8XQL - chains A and R of the 5 polymer chains in the assembly; structure by electron microscopy, 2.99 A resolution.

Chain A:
Name: Guanine nucleotide-binding protein G(t) subunit alpha-3
From: Homo sapiens
Sequence (264 residues; each row starts with the number of its first residue; numbers below 1 keep their minus sign (Met-14 is residue -14)):
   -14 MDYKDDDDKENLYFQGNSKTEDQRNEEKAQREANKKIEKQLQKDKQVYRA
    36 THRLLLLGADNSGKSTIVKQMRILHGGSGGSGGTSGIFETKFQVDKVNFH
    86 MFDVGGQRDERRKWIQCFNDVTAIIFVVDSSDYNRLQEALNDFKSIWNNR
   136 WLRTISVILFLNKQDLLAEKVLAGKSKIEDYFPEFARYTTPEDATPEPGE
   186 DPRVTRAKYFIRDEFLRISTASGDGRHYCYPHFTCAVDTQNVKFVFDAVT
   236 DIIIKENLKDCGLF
Unresolved in the structure: -14 to 4, 65-69
Ligand contacts: GOQ (8-methoxy-6-nitro-naphtho[1,2-e][1,3]benzodioxole-5-carboxylic acid): Asp236, Ile239, Lys240, Leu243, Phe249

Chain R:
Name: Exo-alpha-sialidase, Taste receptor type 2 member 14, LgBiT
From: Clostridium perfringens
Notes: EC 3.2.1.18
UniProtKB: chimeric construct of Q59310, Q9NYV8: residues -455 to -4 from Q59310 (Q59310_CLOPF) positions 243-694 (UniProt number = residue number + 698); residues 2-317 from Q9NYV8 positions 2-317 (same numbers)
Sequence (990 residues; row label = number of the first residue in the row; numbers below 1 keep their minus sign (Met-499 is residue -499)):
  -499 MKTIIALSYIFCLVFADYKDDDDAHHHHHHHHHHENLYFQSGRAVEGAVK
  -449 TEPVDLFHPGFLNSSNYRIPALFKTKEGTLIASIDARRHGGADAPNNDID
  -399 TAVRRSEDGGKTWDEGQIIMDYPDKSSVIDTTLIQDDETGRIFLLVTHFP
  -349 SKYGFWNAGLGSGFKNIDGKEYLCLYDSSGKEFTVRENVVYDKDSNKTEY
  -299 TTNALGDLFKNGTKIDNINSSTAPLKAKGTSYINLVYSDDDGKTWSEPQN
  -249 INFQVKKDWMKFLGIAPGRGIQIKNGEHKGRIVVPVYYTNEKGKQSSAVI
  -199 YSDDSGKNWTIGESPNDNRKLENGKIINSKTLSDDAPQLTECQVVEMPNG
  -149 QLKLFMRNLSGYLNIATSFDGGATWDETVEKDTNVLEPYCQLSVINYSQK
   -99 VDGKDAVIFSNPNARSRSNGTVRIGLINQVGTYENGEPKYEFDWKYNKLV
   -49 KPGYYAYSCLTELSNGNIGLLYEGTPSEEMSYIEMNLKYLESGANKGSAG
     1 SGGVIKSIFTFVLIVEFIIGNLGNSFIALVNCIDWVKGRKISSVDRILTA
    51 LAISRISLVWLIFGSWCVSVFFPALFATEKMFRMLTNIWTVINHFSVWLA
   101 TGLGTFYFLKIANFSNSIFLYLKWRVKKVVLVLLLVTSVFLFLNIALINI
   151 HINASINGYRRNKTCSSDSSNFTRFSSLIVLTSTVFIFIPFTLSLAMFLL
   201 LIFSMWKHRKKMQHTVKISGDASTKAHRGVKSVITFFLLYAIFSLSFFIS
   251 VWTSERLEENLIILSQVMGMAYPSCHSCVLILGNKKLRQASLSVLLWLRY
   301 MFKDGEPSGHKEFRESSGSGSSGSGSSGSGSSVFTLEDFVGDWEQTAAYN
   351 LDQVLEQGGVSSLLQNLAVSVTPIQRIVRSGENALKIDIHVIIPYEGLSA
   401 DQMAQIEEVFKVVYPVDDHHFKVILPYGTLVIDGVTPNMLNYFGRPYEGI
   451 AVFDGKKITVTGTLWNGNKIIDERLITPDGSMLFRVTINS
Unresolved in the structure: -499 to 1, 159-171, 300-490
Differences from the reference sequence: initiating methionine (-499); expression tag (-498 to -456); conflict Ser-305 (Gly393 in Q59310); linker (-3 to 1)
Ligand contacts:
  - GOQ (8-methoxy-6-nitro-naphtho[1,2-e][1,3]benzodioxole-5-carboxylic acid), molecule 1: Ala100, Leu103, Gly104, Tyr107, Phe108, Ser194, Met197, Phe198, Leu201, Gly229, Val230, Val233, Phe237, His276, Val279, Leu280, Gly283
  - GOQ, molecule 2: Ile111, Ala112, Asn113, Leu201, Ser204, Met205, His208, Arg209, Ser223, Ala226, His227, Val230
UniProt features mapped onto this chain:
  - binding site (cholesterol): Thr86, Trp89, Val180, Ser265, Met268
  - glycosylation (N-linked (GlcNAc...) asparagine): Asn153, Asn162, Asn171

Chain A / chain R interface:
Pairs across the interface (34):
  Arg34(A) with Trp124(R)
  Tyr213(A) with Lys217(R); Ala222(R)
  Cys214(A) with Lys217(R)
  Tyr215(A) with Lys217(R)
  Lys228(A) with His214(R)
  Phe229(A) with Thr215(R)
  Asp232(A) with Lys211(R), salt bridge; Met212(R); Thr215(R), hydrogen bond
  Thr235(A) with Asn113(R); His208(R); Lys211(R)
  Asp236(A) with His208(R), salt bridge; Met212(R)
  Ile239(A) with Asn113(R); His208(R)
  Asn242(A) with Lys110(R), hydrogen bond (side chain-backbone)
  Leu243(A) with Ile111(R), hydrophobic
  Asp245(A) with Lys110(R), salt bridge
  Cys246(A) with Val44(R); Phe106(R), hydrophobic; Tyr107(R); Lys110(R); Ile111(R), hydrophobic
  Gly247(A) with Gly283(R); Asn284(R); Lys285(R), hydrogen bond (backbone-backbone)
  Leu248(A) with Tyr107(R), hydrophobic; Ile111(R), hydrophobic; Ala226(R); Gly283(R)
  Phe249(A) with Ala222(R), hydrophobic; Lys285(R)
Also at the interface, not in a pair above, chain R (23 interface residues in all): Ser42, Lys123, Val216, Ile218, Arg288

Summary:
17 residues of chain A face 23 of chain R across their interface; the contacts include 3 hydrogen bonds and 3
salt bridges. Among the polar pairs are Asp232(A)-Lys211(R), Asp236(A)-His208(R) and Asp245(A)-Lys110(R). One
compound GOQ molecule is bound between chain A and chain R.
Chain A is Guanine nucleotide-binding protein G(t) subunit alpha-3 (Homo sapiens) and chain R is
Exo-alpha-sialidase, Taste receptor type 2 member 14, LgBiT (Clostridium perfringens); the structure,
Structure of human class T GPCR TAS2R14-miniGs/gust complex with Aristolochic acid A, was determined by
electron microscopy (same publication as 8XQN, 8XQO, 8XQP, 8XQR, 8XQS, 8XQT and 8YKY).
